5XJH - chain A; structure by X-ray diffraction, 1.54 A resolution.

Chain A:
Protein: Poly(ethylene terephthalate) hydrolase
Organism: Ideonella sakaiensis
Notes: EC 3.1.1.101; fragment: a/b hydrolase superfamily
UniProt: A0A0K8P6T7 (PETH_IDESA); numbering as in UniProt (aligned over 34-290)
Chain sequence (300 residues; row label = number of the first residue in the row):
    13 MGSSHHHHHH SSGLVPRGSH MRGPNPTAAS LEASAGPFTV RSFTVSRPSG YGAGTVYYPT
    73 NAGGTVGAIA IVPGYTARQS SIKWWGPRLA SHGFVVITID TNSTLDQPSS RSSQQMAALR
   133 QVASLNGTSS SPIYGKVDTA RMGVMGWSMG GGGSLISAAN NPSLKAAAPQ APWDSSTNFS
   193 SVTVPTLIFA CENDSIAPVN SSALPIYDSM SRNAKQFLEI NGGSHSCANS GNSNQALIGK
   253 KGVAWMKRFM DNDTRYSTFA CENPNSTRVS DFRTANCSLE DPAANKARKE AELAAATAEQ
Not modelled in the structure: 13-29, 293-312
Construct notes: expression tag (13-33, 291-312)
Disulfide bonds: C203-C239, C273-C289
What the authors report for this chain:
  - catalytic residues: S160, D206, H237
  - catalytic residues: Y87 (from molecular simulation)
  - conformationally variable residues (side-chain flip): W185
  - mutagenesis - S238A: unchanged catalytic activity on BHET
  - specificity-determining residues: W159, S238

Overview:
The paper reports catalytic residues S160, D206 and H237 among others; S238A leaves catalytic activity on BHET
unchanged.
Chain A is Poly(ethylene terephthalate) hydrolase (Ideonella sakaiensis); the structure, Crystal structure of
PETase from Ideonella sakaiensis, was determined by X-ray diffraction (same publication as 5YNS).
